PDB entry 8RN4 | electron microscopy, 2.87 A resolution | chains A and B of the 5 polymer chains in the assembly

[Chain A]
Protein: Polymerase acidic protein
Source organism: Influenza B virus (B/Memphis/13/2003)
Notes: EC 3.1.-.-
Reference sequence: Q5V8Z9 (Q5V8Z9_9INFB); residues 1-726 here = UniProt positions 1-726
Sequence (726 residues; row label = number of the first residue in the row):
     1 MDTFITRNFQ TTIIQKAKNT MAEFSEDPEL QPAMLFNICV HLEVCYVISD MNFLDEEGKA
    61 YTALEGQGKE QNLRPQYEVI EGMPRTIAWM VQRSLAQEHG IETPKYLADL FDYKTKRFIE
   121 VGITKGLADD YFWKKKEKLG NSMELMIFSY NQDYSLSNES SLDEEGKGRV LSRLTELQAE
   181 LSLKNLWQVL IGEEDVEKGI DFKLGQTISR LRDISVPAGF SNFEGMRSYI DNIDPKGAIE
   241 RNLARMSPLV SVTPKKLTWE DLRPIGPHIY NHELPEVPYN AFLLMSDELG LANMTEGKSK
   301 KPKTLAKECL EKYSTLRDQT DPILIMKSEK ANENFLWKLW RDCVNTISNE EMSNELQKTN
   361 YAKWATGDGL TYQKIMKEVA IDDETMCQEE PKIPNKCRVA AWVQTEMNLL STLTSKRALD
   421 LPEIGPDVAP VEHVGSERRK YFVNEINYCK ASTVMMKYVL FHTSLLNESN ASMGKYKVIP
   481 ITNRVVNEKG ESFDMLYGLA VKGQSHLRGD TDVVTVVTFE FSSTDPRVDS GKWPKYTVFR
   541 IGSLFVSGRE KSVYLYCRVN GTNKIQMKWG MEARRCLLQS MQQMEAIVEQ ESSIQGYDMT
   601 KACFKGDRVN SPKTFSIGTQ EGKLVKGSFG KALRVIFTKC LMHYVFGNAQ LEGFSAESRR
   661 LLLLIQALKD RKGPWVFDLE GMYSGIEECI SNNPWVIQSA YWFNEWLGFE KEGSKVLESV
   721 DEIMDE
Disordered / not traced: 64-72, 192-197, 717-726
From the paper describing this entry:
  - mutagenesis - K631A/R634A: decreased catalytic activity

[Chain B]
Protein: RNA-directed RNA polymerase catalytic subunit
Source organism: Influenza B virus (B/Memphis/13/2003)
Notes: EC 2.7.7.48
Reference sequence: Q5V8Y6 (Q5V8Y6_9INFB); residue numbers follow UniProt; this construct covers 1-752
Sequence (752 residues; each row starts with the number of its first residue):
     1 MNINPYFLFI DVPIQAAIST TFPYTGVPPY SHGTGTGYTI DTVIRTHEYS NKGKQYISDV
    61 TGCTMVDPTN GPLPEDNEPS AYAQLDCVLE ALDRMDEEHP GLFQAASQNA METLMVTTVD
   121 KLTQGRQTFD WTVCRNQPAA TALNTTITSF RLNDLNGADK GGLIPFCQDI IDSLDRPEMT
   181 FFSVKNIKKK LPAKNRKGFL IKRIPMKVKD KITKVEYIKR ALSLNTMTKD AERGKLKRRA
   241 IATAGIQIRG FVLVVENLAK NICENLEQSG LPVGGNEKKA KLSNAVAKML SNCPPGGISM
   301 TVTGDNTKWN ECLNPRIFLA MTERITRDSP IWFRDFCSIA PVLFSNKIAR LGKGFMITSK
   361 TKRLKAQIPC PDLFSIPLER YNEETRAKLK KLKPFFNEEG TASLSPGMMM GMFNMLSTVL
   421 GVAALGIKNI GNKEYLWDGL QSSDDFALFV NAKDEETCME GINDFYRTCK LLGINMSKKK
   481 SYCNETGMFE FTSMFYRDGF VSNFAMELPS FGVAGVNESA DMAIGMTIIK NNMINNGMGP
   541 ATAQTAIQLF IADYRYTYKC HRGDSKVEGK RMKIIKELWE NTKGRDGLLV ADGGPNIYNL
   601 RNLHIPEIVL KYNLMDPEYK GRLLHPQNPF VGHLSIEGIK EADITPAHGP VKKMDYDAVS
   661 GTHSWRTKRN RSILNTDQRN MILEEQCYAK CCNLFEACFN SASYRKPVGQ HSMLEAMAHR
   721 LRMDARLDYE SGRMSKDDFE KAMAHLGEIG YI
Disordered / not traced: 190-200, 632-637, 644-651, 671-675
Ion coordination: Mg2+ site 1: Gly304, Asp445; Mg2+ site 2: Ser442, Asp444

[Chain A / chain B interface]
Contacting residue pairs (347; chain A residue first):
  Arg74(A) - Arg726(B)
  Arg74(A) - Tyr729(B)
  Pro75(A) - Arg726(B)
  Glu78(A) - Arg722(B)  salt bridge
  Pro84(A) - His711(B)
  Thr86(A) - Val708(B)
  Thr86(A) - His711(B)
  Ile87(A) - His711(B)
  Ile87(A) - Ala716(B)  hydrophobic
  Ile87(A) - His719(B)
  Met90(A) - Arg720(B)
  Val91(A) - Met723(B)  hydrophobic
  Leu95(A) - Met723(B)  hydrophobic
  Glu98(A) - Met723(B)
  Glu98(A) - Leu727(B)
  Glu98(A) - Glu730(B)
  Tyr113(A) - Arg726(B)  hydrogen bond
  Ile200(A) - Met115(B)  hydrophobic
  Ile200(A) - Ile164(B)  hydrophobic
  Phe202(A) - Gln168(B)
  Phe202(A) - Ile171(B)  hydrophobic
  Phe202(A) - Phe251(B)  hydrophobic
  Phe202(A) - Phe336(B)  hydrophobic
  Phe202(A) - Ile339(B)  hydrophobic
  Lys203(A) - Gln168(B)  hydrogen bond (backbone-side chain)
  Leu204(A) - Asp335(B)
  Leu204(A) - Ile339(B)  hydrophobic
  Gly205(A) - Ile171(B)
  Gly205(A) - Asp175(B)
  Gln206(A) - Asp175(B)  hydrogen bond (backbone-side chain)
  Thr207(A) - Leu174(B)  hydrogen bond (side chain-backbone)
  Thr207(A) - Asp175(B)  hydrogen bond (backbone-side chain)
  Thr207(A) - Lys214(B)  hydrogen bond
  Thr207(A) - Ile218(B)
  Ile208(A) - Ile171(B)  hydrophobic
  Ile208(A) - Leu343(B)  hydrophobic
  Arg210(A) - Asp59(B)  salt bridge
  Arg210(A) - Val60(B)
  Leu211(A) - Val60(B)  hydrophobic
  Leu211(A) - Val342(B)
  Leu211(A) - Asn346(B)
  Arg212(A) - Asp335(B)  salt bridge
  Arg212(A) - Ser338(B)  hydrogen bond
  Arg212(A) - Val342(B)
  Ile214(A) - Tyr56(B)  hydrogen bond (backbone-side chain)
  Ile214(A) - Asn346(B)
  Ser215(A) - Arg316(B)
  Ser215(A) - Leu319(B)
  Ser215(A) - Val342(B)
  Ser215(A) - Ser345(B)
  Val216(A) - Asp67(B)
  Val216(A) - Arg316(B)  hydrogen bond (backbone-side chain)
  Pro217(A) - Asp67(B)
  Pro217(A) - Thr69(B)
  Pro217(A) - Asn70(B)
  Ala218(A) - Asp67(B)  hydrogen bond (backbone-side chain)
  Ala218(A) - Thr69(B)
  Ala218(A) - Asn70(B)
  Phe220(A) - Leu85(B)  hydrophobic
  Phe223(A) - Leu319(B)  hydrophobic
  Phe223(A) - Glu323(B)
  Met226(A) - Leu319(B)  hydrophobic
  Met226(A) - Ala320(B)  hydrophobic
  Arg227(A) - Glu323(B)  salt bridge
  Arg227(A) - Ile331(B)
  Arg227(A) - Arg334(B)
  Arg227(A) - Asp335(B)  salt bridge
  Tyr229(A) - Leu85(B)  hydrophobic
  Tyr229(A) - Leu89(B)  hydrophobic
  Ile230(A) - Leu89(B)  hydrophobic
  Ile230(A) - Ala320(B)  hydrophobic
  Ile230(A) - Arg327(B)  hydrogen bond (backbone-side chain)
  Asp231(A) - Arg327(B)  hydrogen bond (backbone-side chain)
  Asp231(A) - Arg334(B)  salt bridge
  Pro235(A) - Asp86(B)
  Pro235(A) - Leu89(B)  hydrophobic
  Pro235(A) - Glu90(B)
  Pro235(A) - Asp93(B)
  Lys236(A) - Glu90(B)
  Gly237(A) - Glu90(B)  hydrogen bond (backbone-side chain)
  Ala238(A) - Asp86(B)
  Ala238(A) - Cys87(B)
  Ala238(A) - Glu90(B)  hydrogen bond (backbone-side chain)
  Ile239(A) - Cys87(B)  hydrophobic
  Ile239(A) - Glu90(B)  hydrogen bond (backbone-side chain)
  Ile239(A) - Ile427(B)  hydrophobic
  Ile239(A) - Ile430(B)  hydrophobic
  Ile239(A) - Thr468(B)
  Ile239(A) - Leu471(B)
  Glu240(A) - Ile430(B)
  Glu240(A) - Gly431(B)  hydrogen bond (side chain-backbone)
  Asn242(A) - Asp86(B)  hydrogen bond
  Asn242(A) - Cys87(B)  hydrogen bond
  Asn242(A) - Leu471(B)
  Leu243(A) - Ile430(B)  hydrophobic
  Leu243(A) - Arg467(B)  hydrogen bond (backbone-side chain)
  Leu243(A) - Thr468(B)
  Leu243(A) - Leu471(B)  hydrophobic
  Arg245(A) - Leu73(B)
  Met246(A) - Arg467(B)
  Met246(A) - Leu471(B)  hydrophobic
  Ser247(A) - Arg467(B)  hydrogen bond (backbone-side chain)
  Leu249(A) - Glu75(B)
  Leu249(A) - Asn77(B)  hydrogen bond (backbone-side chain)
  Val250(A) - Pro74(B)
  Val250(A) - Glu75(B)
  Val250(A) - Asp76(B)
  Val250(A) - Asn77(B)
  Val250(A) - Arg467(B)  hydrogen bond (backbone-side chain)
  Ser251(A) - Asn77(B)  hydrogen bond (backbone-side chain)
  Ser251(A) - Asn463(B)
  Ser251(A) - Tyr466(B)
  Ser251(A) - Lys478(B)
  Val252(A) - Asn463(B)  hydrogen bond (backbone-side chain)
  Val252(A) - Tyr466(B)  hydrophobic
  Val252(A) - Lys478(B)
  Thr253(A) - Lys478(B)
  Pro254(A) - Met459(B)  hydrophobic
  Lys256(A) - Glu455(B)  salt bridge
  Gly297(A) - Lys566(B)
  Lys298(A) - Lys566(B)
  Lys298(A) - Glu568(B)  salt bridge
  Ser299(A) - Lys566(B)
  Ser299(A) - Glu568(B)
  Leu370(A) - Arg363(B)  hydrogen bond (backbone-side chain)
  Tyr372(A) - Thr358(B)
  Tyr372(A) - Ser359(B)
  Tyr372(A) - Lys360(B)
  Tyr372(A) - Arg363(B)
  Tyr372(A) - Leu364(B)
  Tyr372(A) - Lys365(B)
  Gln373(A) - Arg363(B)  hydrogen bond (backbone-backbone)
  Gln373(A) - Leu364(B)
  Gln373(A) - Lys365(B)  hydrogen bond (backbone-backbone)
  Lys374(A) - Lys365(B)
  Ile375(A) - Leu364(B)  hydrophobic
  Ile375(A) - Lys365(B)  hydrogen bond (backbone-backbone)
  Ile375(A) - Ala366(B)
  Lys377(A) - Gln367(B)
  Lys377(A) - Pro369(B)
  Lys377(A) - Asp372(B)  salt bridge
  Ala380(A) - Ile357(B)  hydrophobic
  Ala380(A) - Ala366(B)  hydrophobic
  Ala380(A) - Arg380(B)  hydrogen bond (backbone-side chain)
  Ile381(A) - Ile368(B)  hydrophobic
  Ile381(A) - Ser375(B)
  Ile381(A) - Ile376(B)  hydrophobic
  Ile381(A) - Arg380(B)  hydrogen bond (backbone-side chain)
  Asp383(A) - Lys362(B)  salt bridge
  Asp383(A) - Arg380(B)  hydrogen bond (backbone-side chain)
  Glu384(A) - Arg380(B)  hydrogen bond (backbone-side chain)
  Thr385(A) - Ser359(B)  hydrogen bond
  Met386(A) - Thr358(B)
  Met386(A) - Ser359(B)
  Met386(A) - Leu364(B)  hydrophobic
  Met386(A) - Lys365(B)
  Met386(A) - Arg380(B)  hydrogen bond (backbone-side chain)
  Cys387(A) - Ile357(B)
  Cys387(A) - Thr358(B)  hydrogen bond (backbone-backbone)
  Cys387(A) - Arg380(B)
  Gln388(A) - Phe355(B)
  Gln388(A) - Met356(B)
  Gln388(A) - Ile357(B)
  Gln388(A) - Arg380(B)  hydrogen bond (backbone-backbone)
  Gln388(A) - Tyr381(B)
  Gln388(A) - Asn382(B)  hydrogen bond
  Gln388(A) - Thr385(B)  hydrogen bond
  Glu389(A) - Thr358(B)
  Glu389(A) - Lys360(B)
  Glu389(A) - Asn382(B)  hydrogen bond (backbone-side chain)
  Glu390(A) - Asn382(B)
  Glu390(A) - Glu383(B)
  Pro391(A) - Asn382(B)
  Pro391(A) - Glu384(B)
  Gln404(A) - Asn2(B)
  Gln404(A) - Ile3(B)  hydrogen bond (side chain-backbone)
  Asn408(A) - Met1(B)  hydrogen bond (side chain-backbone)
  Asn408(A) - Asn2(B)  hydrogen bond
  Asn408(A) - Ile3(B)  hydrogen bond (side chain-backbone)
  Ser411(A) - Ile3(B)
  Leu421(A) - Gln548(B)
  Leu421(A) - Leu549(B)  hydrophobic
  Pro422(A) - Gln548(B)  hydrogen bond (backbone-side chain)
  Pro422(A) - Ile551(B)  hydrophobic
  Pro422(A) - Ala552(B)
  Pro422(A) - Arg555(B)
  Glu423(A) - Arg555(B)  salt bridge
  Glu423(A) - Arg562(B)  salt bridge
  Glu423(A) - Asn596(B)  hydrogen bond (backbone-side chain)
  Ile424(A) - Gln544(B)
  Ile424(A) - Ile547(B)  hydrophobic
  Ile424(A) - Gln548(B)
  Ile424(A) - Asn596(B)
  Ile424(A) - Tyr598(B)
  Ile424(A) - Asn599(B)
  Gly425(A) - Asn596(B)
  Gly425(A) - Ile597(B)
  Gly425(A) - Tyr598(B)  hydrogen bond (backbone-backbone)
  Gly425(A) - Asn599(B)  hydrogen bond (backbone-side chain)
  Pro426(A) - Asn599(B)  hydrogen bond (backbone-side chain)
  Pro426(A) - Arg601(B)  hydrogen bond (backbone-side chain)
  Asp427(A) - Asn599(B)  hydrogen bond
  Val428(A) - Arg601(B)
  Glu432(A) - Gln544(B)  hydrogen bond (backbone-side chain)
  Glu432(A) - Asn599(B)  hydrogen bond
  Glu432(A) - Leu600(B)
  Glu432(A) - Arg601(B)  salt bridge
  Gly435(A) - Ala541(B)
  Gly435(A) - Gln544(B)
  Ser436(A) - Gln544(B)
  Arg438(A) - Ala541(B)
  Arg439(A) - Ala541(B)
  Arg439(A) - Gln544(B)  hydrogen bond
  Arg439(A) - Thr545(B)
  Arg439(A) - Gln548(B)
  Asn467(A) - Tyr556(B)  hydrogen bond
  Thr511(A) - Ser31(B)
  Thr511(A) - His32(B)
  Ile565(A) - Tyr30(B)  hydrophobic
  Gln566(A) - Val27(B)
  Trp569(A) - Gly26(B)
  Trp569(A) - Val27(B)  hydrophobic
  Trp569(A) - Pro28(B)
  Trp569(A) - Arg233(B)
  Met571(A) - Tyr556(B)
  Arg574(A) - Leu549(B)
  Arg575(A) - Thr25(B)
  Arg575(A) - Leu508(B)
  Arg575(A) - Pro509(B)  hydrogen bond (side chain-backbone)
  Arg575(A) - Ser510(B)
  Cys576(A) - Thr25(B)  hydrogen bond
  Leu578(A) - Phe511(B)  hydrophobic
  Leu578(A) - Thr542(B)
  Leu578(A) - Thr545(B)
  Leu578(A) - Ala546(B)
  Leu578(A) - Leu549(B)  hydrophobic
  Gln579(A) - Ser19(B)  hydrogen bond (side chain-backbone)
  Gln579(A) - Phe22(B)  hydrogen bond (side chain-backbone)
  Gln579(A) - Thr25(B)
  Gln579(A) - Met506(B)
  Met581(A) - Thr542(B)
  Met581(A) - Thr545(B)
  Gln582(A) - Phe504(B)
  Gln582(A) - Met506(B)
  Gln582(A) - Thr542(B)
  Gln583(A) - Ala16(B)
  Gln583(A) - Ala17(B)
  Gln583(A) - Thr20(B)
  Glu585(A) - Gly539(B)
  Glu585(A) - Pro540(B)
  Glu585(A) - Ala541(B)
  Glu585(A) - Thr542(B)
  Thr614(A) - Asp11(B)
  Ser616(A) - Phe7(B)
  Ser616(A) - Leu8(B)
  Ser616(A) - Ile10(B)
  Ser616(A) - Asp11(B)  hydrogen bond
  Ile617(A) - Met1(B)  hydrophobic
  Ile617(A) - Ile3(B)
  Ile617(A) - Asn4(B)  hydrogen bond (backbone-backbone)
  Gly618(A) - Met1(B)
  Gly618(A) - Asn2(B)
  Gly618(A) - Asn4(B)
  Gly618(A) - Phe7(B)
  Thr619(A) - Met1(B)
  Thr619(A) - Asn2(B)  hydrogen bond (backbone-backbone)
  Gln620(A) - Met1(B)
  Val625(A) - Met1(B)  hydrophobic
  Lys626(A) - Asp11(B)  salt bridge
  Lys631(A) - Ile3(B)
  Val635(A) - Ile3(B)  hydrophobic
  Ile636(A) - Leu8(B)  hydrophobic
  Ile636(A) - Thr20(B)
  Lys639(A) - Pro5(B)
  Lys639(A) - Thr20(B)
  Cys640(A) - Thr25(B)
  His643(A) - Pro23(B)
  Tyr644(A) - Thr25(B)
  Tyr644(A) - Gly26(B)
  Gly647(A) - Val27(B)
  Ala649(A) - Leu236(B)
  Ala649(A) - Arg238(B)
  Gln650(A) - Leu236(B)
  Glu652(A) - Pro23(B)
  Glu652(A) - Pro29(B)
  Glu652(A) - Arg233(B)
  Glu652(A) - Gly234(B)
  Phe654(A) - Tyr6(B)
  Ser655(A) - Thr21(B)
  Ser655(A) - Pro23(B)
  Ala656(A) - Gly234(B)
  Glu657(A) - Lys480(B)
  Arg659(A) - Ile18(B)
  Arg659(A) - Thr21(B)  hydrogen bond
  Arg659(A) - Phe22(B)
  Arg659(A) - Phe495(B)
  Arg660(A) - Lys480(B)
  Leu662(A) - Tyr6(B)  hydrophobic
  Leu662(A) - Ile14(B)
  Leu663(A) - Ile14(B)  hydrophobic
  Leu663(A) - Gln15(B)
  Leu663(A) - Tyr482(B)
  Leu663(A) - Phe495(B)  hydrophobic
  Leu664(A) - Tyr482(B)  hydrophobic
  Gln666(A) - Pro13(B)
  Gln666(A) - Ile14(B)  hydrogen bond (side chain-backbone)
  Gln666(A) - Gln15(B)
  Gln666(A) - Met488(B)
  Gln666(A) - Arg497(B)
  Lys669(A) - Phe9(B)  hydrogen bond (side chain-backbone)
  Asp670(A) - Met488(B)
  Asp670(A) - Arg497(B)  salt bridge
  Lys672(A) - Asn484(B)
  Lys672(A) - Glu485(B)  hydrogen bond (backbone-backbone)
  Lys672(A) - Thr486(B)
  Lys672(A) - Met488(B)
  Gly673(A) - Met300(B)
  Gly673(A) - Glu455(B)
  Pro674(A) - Cys483(B)
  Pro674(A) - Asn484(B)
  Trp675(A) - Glu455(B)  hydrogen bond
  Trp675(A) - Met459(B)  hydrophobic
  Trp675(A) - Tyr482(B)
  Trp675(A) - Cys483(B)  hydrogen bond (backbone-backbone)
  Phe677(A) - Ile462(B)  hydrophobic
  Phe677(A) - Ser481(B)
  Phe677(A) - Tyr482(B)
  Asp678(A) - Lys478(B)
  Asp678(A) - Lys479(B)  hydrogen bond (side chain-backbone)
  Gly681(A) - Lys479(B)
  Met682(A) - Lys479(B)
  Glu688(A) - Leu236(B)
  Cys689(A) - Leu236(B)  hydrophobic
  Ser699(A) - Tyr6(B)
  Trp702(A) - Ile3(B)  hydrogen bond (side chain-backbone)
  Trp702(A) - Asn4(B)  hydrogen bond (backbone-side chain)
  Trp702(A) - Pro5(B)
  Trp702(A) - Tyr6(B)  hydrophobic
  Phe703(A) - Tyr6(B)  hydrophobic
  Glu705(A) - Asn4(B)  hydrogen bond
  Glu705(A) - Phe7(B)
  Trp706(A) - Tyr6(B)
  Trp706(A) - Phe7(B)  hydrophobic
  Trp706(A) - Phe9(B)  hydrophobic
  Trp706(A) - Ile10(B)
  Phe709(A) - Phe7(B)  hydrophobic
  Glu710(A) - Ile10(B)
Also at the interface, not in a pair above, chain A (173 interface residues in all): Glu56, Leu73, Met83, Ser94, Asp201, Asn232, Ile233, Pro248, Met407, Val431, Asp510, Glu572, Leu577, Glu589, Phe615, Leu624, Leu651, Gly653, Ser658, Ala667, Arg671, Ser684
Also at the interface, not in a pair above, chain B (181 interface residues in all): Val12, Tyr24, Lys54, Gln84, Ala91, Cys167, Lys235, Val302, Asp305, Arg324, Trp332, Glu379, Asn432, Asp498, Val567, Pro595, Glu715, Lys736, Phe739

[Overview]
The interface between chain A and chain B involves 173 residues on one side and 181 on the other, with 71
hydrogen bonds and 15 salt bridges. Polar contacts include Glu78(A)-Arg722(B), Arg210(A)-Asp59(B) and
Arg212(A)-Asp335(B). Gly304(B) and Asp445(B) form the Mg2+ site 1. The paper reports that K631A/R634A of chain
A reduce catalytic activity.
Here chain A is Polymerase acidic protein and chain B is RNA-directed RNA polymerase catalytic subunit, both
from Influenza B virus (B/Memphis/13/2003). Entry 8RN4 (Pseudo-symmetrical influenza B polymerase apo-dimer,
ENDO(T) moiety (from "Influenza B polymerase pseudo-symmetrical dimer" | Local refinement)) was determined by
electron microscopy (same publication as 8RN1, 8RN2, 8RN3, 8RN5, 8RN6, 8RN7 and 5 further entries).
